PDB entry 4PMS | X-ray diffraction, 2.80 A resolution | chain A

[Chain A]
Name: High affinity nerve growth factor receptor
From: Homo sapiens
Notes: EC 2.7.10.1; fragment: kinase domain
UniProt: P04629 (NTRK1_HUMAN); residue numbers follow UniProt; this construct covers 501-787
Amino-acid sequence (291 residues; row label = number of the first residue in the row):
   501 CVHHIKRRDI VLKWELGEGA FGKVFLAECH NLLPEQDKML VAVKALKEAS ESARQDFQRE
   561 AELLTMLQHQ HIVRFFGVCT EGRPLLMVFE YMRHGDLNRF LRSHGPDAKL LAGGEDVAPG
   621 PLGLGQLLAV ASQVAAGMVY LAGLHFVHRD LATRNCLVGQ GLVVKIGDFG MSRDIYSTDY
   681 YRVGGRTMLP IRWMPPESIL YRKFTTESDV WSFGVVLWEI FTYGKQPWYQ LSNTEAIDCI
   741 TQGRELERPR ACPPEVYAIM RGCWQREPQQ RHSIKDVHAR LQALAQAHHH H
Not modelled in the structure: 534-536, 549-551, 684-685
Differences from the reference sequence: expression tag (788-791)
Small-molecule neighbours: 31X (4-(naphthalen-1-yl)-1-[(5-phenyl-1,2,4-oxadiazol-3-yl)methyl]-1H-pyrrolo[3,2-c]pyridine-2-carboxylic acid): Leu-516, Val-524, Ala-542, Lys-544, Glu-560, Leu-564, Ile-572, Val-573, Phe-589, Glu-590, Tyr-591, Asp-596, Leu-657, Ile-666, Gly-667, Asp-668, Phe-669, Gly-670, Met-671, Ser-672, Ile-675

[Summary]
Chain A binds compound 31X.
Chain A is High affinity nerve growth factor receptor (Homo sapiens); the structure, The structure of TrkA
kinase bound to the inhibitor
4-naphthalen-1-yl-1-[(5-phenyl-1,2,4-oxadiazol-3-yl)methyl]-1H-pyrrolo[3,2-c]pyridine-2-carboxylic acid, was
determined by X-ray diffraction together with 4PMM, 4PMP and 4PMT from the same study.
